Entry 6CAS (X-ray diffraction, 3.50 A resolution); this record covers chains A and Q of the 23 polymer chains in the assembly.

[Chain A]
Molecule: 16S Ribosomal RNA rRNA
From: Thermus thermophilus HB8
Sequence (1517 nucleotides; row label = number of the first residue in the row; note: 42 numbers in that range are skipped by the numbering (no residue carries them; nothing is unmodelled there); a row labelled like 190A-190L holds insertion residues (190A, then the next letters in order)):
     5 UGGAGAGUCU GAUCCUGGCU CAGGGUGAAC GCUGGCGGCG UGCCUAAGAC AUGCAAGUCG
    65 UGCGGG
    73 CCGCGGGGUU UU
    88 ACUCCG
    95 UGGUC
   101 AGCGGCGGAC GGGUGAGUAA CGCGUGGGU
  129A G
   130 ACCUACCCGG AAGAGGGGGA CAACCCGGGG AAACUCGGGC UAAUCCCCCA UGUGGACCCG
   190 C
190A-190L CCCUUGGGGUGU
   191 GUCCAAAGGG CUUU
   216 GCCCGCUUCC GGAUGGGCCC GCGUCCCAUC AGCUAGUUGG UGGGGUAAUG GCCCACCAAG
   276 GCGACGACGG GUAGCCGGUC UGAGAGGAUG GCCGGCCACA GGGGCACUGA GACACGGGCC
   336 CCACUCCUAC GGGAGGCAGC AGUUAGGAAU CUUCCGCAAU GGGCGCAAGC CUGACGGAGC
   396 GACGCCGCUU GGAGGAAGAA GCCCUUCGGG GUGUAAACUC CUGAA
   442 CCCGGGACGA AACCCCCGAC GA
   474 GGGGACUGAC GGUACCGGG
   494 GUAAUAGCGC CGGCCAACUC CGUGCCAGCA GCCXCGGUAA UACGGAGGGC GCGAGCGUUA
   554 CCCGGAUUCA CUGGGCGUAA AGGGCGUGUA GGCGGCCUGG GGCGUCCCAU GUGAAAGACC
   614 ACGGCUCAAC CGUGGGGGAG CGUGGGAUAC GCUCAGGCUA GACGGUGGGA GAGGGUGGUG
   674 GAAUUCCCGG AGUAGCGGUG AAAUGCGCAG AUACCGGGAG GAACGCCGAU GGCGAAGGCA
   734 GCCACCUGGU CCACCCGUGA CGCUGAGGCG CGAAAGCGUG GGGAGCAAAC CGGAUUAGAU
   794 ACCCGGGUAG UCCACGCCCU AAACGAUGCG CGCUAGGUCU CUGGGUCU
   848 CCUGGGGGCC GAAGCUAACG CGUUAAGCGC GCCGCCUGGG GAGUACGGCC GCAAGGCUGA
   908 AACUCAAAGG AAUUGACGGG GGCCCGCACA AGCGGUGGAG CAUGUGGUUU AAUUCGAAGX
   968 AACGCGAAGA ACCUUACCAG GCCUUGACAU GCUAGG
 1003A G
  1004 AACCCGGGUG AAAGCCUGGG GUGCCCC
1030A-1030D GCGA
  1031 GGGGAGCCCU AGCACAGGUG CUGCAUGGCC GUCGUCAGCU CGUGCCGUGA GGUGUUGGGU
  1091 UAAGUCCCGC AACGAGCGCA ACCCCCGCCG UUAGUUGCCA GCGGUUCGGC CGGGCACUCU
  1151 AACGGGACUG CCCGCGAAA
  1171 GCGGGAGGAA GGAGGGGACG ACGUCUGGUC AGCAUGGCCC UUACGGCCUG GGCGACACAC
  1231 GUGCUACAAU GCCCACUACA AAGCGAUGCC ACCCGGCAAC GGGGAGCUAA UCGCAAAAAG
  1291 GUGGGCCCAG UUCGGAUUGG GGUCUGCAAC CCGACCCCAU GAAGCCGGAA UCGCUAGUAA
  1351 UCGCGGAUCA G
 1361A C
  1362 CAUGCCGCGG UGAAUACGUU CCCGGGCCUU GUACACACXG CCXGUXACGC CAUGGGAGCG
  1422 GGCUCUACCC GAAGUCGCCG GG
  1446 AGCCUACGGG
  1459 CAGGCGCCGA GGGUAGGGCC CGUGACUGGG GCGAAGUCGU AACAAGGUAG CUGUACCGGA
  1519 AGGUGCGGCU GGAUCACCUC CUUUCU
Unresolved in the structure: 1534-1538
Sequence notes: conflict C13 (U131313 in 55771382)
Modified residues: PSU (pseudouridine-5'-monophosphate) at position 516, G7M (N7-methyl-guanosine-5'-monophosphate) at position 527, M2G (N2-dimethylguanosine-5'-monophosphate) at position 966, 5MC (5-methylcytidine-5'-monophosphate) at position 967, 2MG (2N-methylguanosine-5'-monophosphate) at position 1207, 5MC (5-methylcytidine-5'-monophosphate) at position 1400, 4OC (4n,o2'-methylcytidine-5'-monophosphate) at position 1402, 5MC (5-methylcytidine-5'-monophosphate) at position 1404, 5MC (5-methylcytidine-5'-monophosphate) at position 1407, UR3 (3-methyluridine-5'-monophoshate) at position 1498, MA6 (6N-dimethyladenosine-5'-monophoshate) at position 1518, MA6 (6N-dimethyladenosine-5'-monophoshate) at position 1519, PSU (pseudouridine-5'-monophosphate) at position 1540, PSU (pseudouridine-5'-monophosphate) at position 1541
Bound ions: Mg2+ site 1 near U5 (its only coordinating residue here); Mg2+ site 2 near G21 (its only coordinating residue here); Mg2+ site 3: G46, G394; Mg2+ site 4: C48, G115; Mg2+ site 5 near A53 (its only coordinating residue here); Mg2+ site 6: A59, U387; Mg2+ site 7 near G61 (its only coordinating residue here); Mg2+ site 8 near A88 (its only coordinating residue here); Mg2+ site 9 near U98 (its only coordinating residue here); Mg2+ site 10: A109, G331; Mg2+ site 11 near G111 (its only coordinating residue here); Mg2+ site 12 near G117 (its only coordinating residue here); 104 more Mg2+ sites not listed
Residues lining bound ligands: EUS (N-[(1R,2S,3S,4R,5S)-5-amino-4-{[(2S,3R)-3-amino-6-(aminomethyl)-3,4-dihydro-2H-pyran-2-yl]oxy}-2-{[3-deoxy-4-C-methyl-3-(methylamino)-beta-L-arabinopyranosyl]oxy}-3-hydroxycyclohexyl]methanesulfonamide): 5MC_1404, G1405, U1406, 5MC_1407, A1408, C1409, G1491, A1492, A1493, G1494, U1495, C1496, G1497
What the authors report for this chain:
  - binding site for EUS: C1496 (proposed by the authors, not directly observed)
  - conformationally variable residues (side-chain flip): A1492, A1493

[Chain Q]
Molecule: 30S ribosomal protein S17
From: Thermus thermophilus (strain HB8 / ATCC 27634 / DSM 579)
Reference sequence: P0DOY7 (RS17_THET8); residues 2-105 here = UniProt positions 2-105
Amino-acid sequence (104 residues; row label = number of the first residue in the row):
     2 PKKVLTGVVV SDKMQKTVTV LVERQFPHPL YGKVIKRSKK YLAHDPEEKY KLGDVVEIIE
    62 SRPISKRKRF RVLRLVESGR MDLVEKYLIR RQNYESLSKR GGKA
Unresolved in the structure: 101-105
Bound ions: Mg2+: Asp13, Glu49

[Interface between chain A and chain Q]
Contacting residue pairs (90; chain A residue first):
  G127(A) - Pro2(Q)  hydrogen bond to the sugar
  G127(A) - Glu61(Q)  hydrogen bond to the base
  G128(A) - Pro2(Q)  phosphate contact
  G128(A) - Lys3(Q)  hydrogen bond to the phosphate
  G128(A) - Glu61(Q)  sugar contact
  U129(A) - Lys3(Q)  salt bridge to the phosphate
  A130(A) - Arg63(Q)  salt bridge to the phosphate
  A130(A) - Pro64(Q)  base contact
  U190E(A) - Ser62(Q)  base contact
  U190E(A) - Arg63(Q)  hydrogen bond to the base
  U190E(A) - Arg72(Q)  hydrogen bond to the base
  G190F(A) - Arg63(Q)  hydrogen bond to the base
  C234(A) - Pro64(Q)  sugar contact
  C234(A) - Arg70(Q)  hydrogen bond to the phosphate
  C235(A) - Glu61(Q)  sugar contact
  C235(A) - Arg70(Q)  salt bridge to the phosphate
  C235(A) - Phe71(Q)  sugar contact
  G236(A) - Lys4(Q)  sugar contact
  G236(A) - Lys40(Q)  salt bridge to the phosphate
  G236(A) - Tyr42(Q)  hydrogen bond to the phosphate
  C237(A) - Arg25(Q)  phosphate contact
  C237(A) - Lys40(Q)  salt bridge to the phosphate
  C237(A) - Tyr42(Q)  phosphate contact
  G238(A) - Arg25(Q)  salt bridge to the phosphate
  A246(A) - Leu98(Q)  hydrogen bond to the sugar
  A246(A) - Ser99(Q)  sugar contact
  G247(A) - Ser99(Q)  phosphate contact
  G247(A) - Lys100(Q)  salt bridge to the phosphate
  U252(A) - Lys67(Q)  salt bridge to the phosphate
  U253(A) - Met15(Q)  sugar contact
  U253(A) - Lys67(Q)  salt bridge to the phosphate
  G254(A) - Met15(Q)  sugar contact
  G254(A) - Gln16(Q)  hydrogen bond to the sugar
  G254(A) - Thr18(Q)  hydrogen bond to the phosphate
  G254(A) - Ser66(Q)  hydrogen bond to the phosphate
  G254(A) - Lys67(Q)  phosphate contact
  G254(A) - Arg68(Q)  phosphate contact
  G254(A) - Lys69(Q)  hydrogen bond to the phosphate
  G255(A) - Gln16(Q)  sugar contact
  G255(A) - Lys17(Q)  hydrogen bond to the phosphate
  G255(A) - Ile65(Q)  phosphate contact
  G255(A) - Ser66(Q)  phosphate contact
  G255(A) - Lys69(Q)  salt bridge to the phosphate
  U256(A) - Lys17(Q)  salt bridge to the phosphate
  U264(A) - Arg63(Q)  sugar contact
  U264(A) - Pro64(Q)  hydrogen bond to the sugar
  G265(A) - Pro64(Q)  sugar contact
  G265(A) - Ile65(Q)  sugar contact
  G265(A) - Ser66(Q)  sugar contact
  G265(A) - Lys67(Q)  hydrogen bond to the sugar
  C267(A) - Lys67(Q)  salt bridge to the phosphate
  A273(A) - Gln16(Q)  hydrogen bond to the sugar
  G275(A) - Lys14(Q)  salt bridge to the phosphate
  G275(A) - Met15(Q)  sugar contact
  G276(A) - Ser12(Q)  hydrogen bond to the phosphate
  G276(A) - Met15(Q)  sugar contact
  G276(A) - Arg68(Q)  hydrogen bond to the sugar
  C277(A) - Lys41(Q)  salt bridge to the phosphate
  C277(A) - Arg68(Q)  salt bridge to the phosphate
  G278(A) - Lys41(Q)  salt bridge to the phosphate
  G278(A) - Arg92(Q)  base contact
  G278(A) - Tyr95(Q)  base contact
  A279(A) - Tyr95(Q)  hydrogen bond to the phosphate
  A279(A) - Leu98(Q)  base contact
  C280(A) - Lys37(Q)  base contact
  C280(A) - Arg38(Q)  hydrogen bond to the sugar
  C280(A) - Ser39(Q)  hydrogen bond to the base
  C280(A) - Arg91(Q)  base contact
  C564(A) - Leu31(Q)  base contact
  C564(A) - Tyr32(Q)  sugar contact
  U582(A) - Ile90(Q)  sugar contact
  U582(A) - Asn94(Q)  sugar contact
  A583(A) - Ile90(Q)  sugar contact
  A583(A) - Arg91(Q)  sugar contact
  A583(A) - Asn94(Q)  hydrogen bond to the sugar
  G584(A) - Lys87(Q)  salt bridge to the phosphate
  G584(A) - Arg91(Q)  salt bridge to the phosphate
  G585(A) - Lys34(Q)  hydrogen bond to the phosphate
  C586(A) - Lys34(Q)  salt bridge to the phosphate
  G597(A) - Gln26(Q)  sugar contact
  G597(A) - Val35(Q)  sugar contact
  U598(A) - Pro28(Q)  phosphate contact
  G635(A) - Pro2(Q)  phosphate contact
  G635(A) - Lys4(Q)  salt bridge to the phosphate
  U636(A) - Pro2(Q)  phosphate contact
  G644(A) - Gln26(Q)  base contact
  G760(A) - Asn94(Q)  hydrogen bond to the base
  G760(A) - Ser97(Q)  base contact
  G760(A) - Leu98(Q)  sugar contact
  C896(A) - Lys100(Q)  salt bridge to the phosphate
Other interface residues (no listed pair), chain A (49 interface residues in all): G266, C272, A300, C596, C647, A759, C879, G895
Other interface residues (no listed pair), chain Q (49 interface residues in all): Thr20, Phe27, Leu43, His45, Arg81

[Overview]
The chain A/chain Q interface involves 49 residues from each chain; the contacts include 25 hydrogen bonds and
21 salt bridges. Among the polar pairs are G127(A)-Glu61(Q), U190E(A)-Arg63(Q) and G190F(A)-Arg63(Q). Ligands
of chain A: compound EUS. From the paper: a binding site for EUS at C1496(A); conformational variability at
A1492(A) and A1493(A).
Chain A is 16S Ribosomal RNA rRNA (Thermus thermophilus HB8) and chain Q is 30S ribosomal protein S17 (Thermus
thermophilus (strain HB8 / ATCC 27634 / DSM 579)); the structure, Serial Femtosecond X-ray Crystal Structure
of 30S ribosomal subunit from Thermus thermophilus in complex with N1MS, was determined by X-ray diffraction
together with 6CAR from the same study.
